PDB entry 4FH4 | X-ray diffraction, 1.09 A resolution | chain A

Chain A:
Name: Beta-lactamase SHV-1
From: Klebsiella pneumoniae
Notes: EC 3.5.2.6
UniProtKB: P0AD64 (BLA1_KLEPN); the author numbering skips numbers that UniProt does not, so the offset changes along the chain: 26-238 = UniProt 22-234; 240-252 = UniProt 235-247; 254-292 = UniProt 248-286
Sequence (265 residues; each row starts with the number of its first residue; note: 2 numbers in that range are skipped by the numbering (no residue carries them; nothing is unmodelled there)):
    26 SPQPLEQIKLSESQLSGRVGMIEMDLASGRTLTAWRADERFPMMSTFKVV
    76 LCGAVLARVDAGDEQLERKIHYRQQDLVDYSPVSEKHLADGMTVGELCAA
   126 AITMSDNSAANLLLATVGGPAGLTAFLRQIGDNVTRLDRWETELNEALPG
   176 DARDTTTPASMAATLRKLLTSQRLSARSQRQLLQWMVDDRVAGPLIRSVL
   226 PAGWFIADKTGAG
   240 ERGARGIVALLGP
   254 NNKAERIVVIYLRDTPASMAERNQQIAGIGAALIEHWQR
Disulfides: Cys77-Cys123
Residues lining bound ligands:
  - cyclohexyl-hexyl-beta-D-maltoside (MA4), molecule 1: Ser26, Ile221, Val224, Leu225, Pro226, Ile231, Ile246, Ala248, Leu250, Val261, Ile263, Ile279, Ala280, Gly283, Ala284, Ile287, Glu288
  - cyclohexyl-hexyl-beta-D-maltoside (MA4), molecule 2: Ser26, Ala217, Leu220, Ile221, Val224, Thr235, Arg244, Ile246, Asn276, Gln277, Ile279, Ala280, Gly281, Ala284, Glu288
UniProt features mapped onto this chain:
  - active site: Ser70 (Nucleophile), Glu168 (Proton acceptor)
  - binding site (a beta-lactam): Lys73, Ser130, Glu166

Overview:
Bound to chain A: cyclohexyl-hexyl-beta-D-maltoside. UniProt lists active-site residues Ser70 and Glu168 and 3
beta-lactam-binding residues.
Chain A is Beta-lactamase SHV-1 (Klebsiella pneumoniae); the structure, high-resolution structure of apo wt
SHV-1 beta-lactamase, was determined by X-ray diffraction together with 4FD8 and 4FH2 from the same study.
